PDB entry 7AVV | X-ray diffraction, 2.12 A resolution | chain A

== Chain A ==
Molecule: Son of sevenless homolog 1
From: Homo sapiens
UniProtKB: Q07889 (SOS1_HUMAN); numbering as in UniProt (aligned over 564-1049)
Amino-acid sequence (487 residues; numbered 563 to 1049; the number before each row is that of its first residue):
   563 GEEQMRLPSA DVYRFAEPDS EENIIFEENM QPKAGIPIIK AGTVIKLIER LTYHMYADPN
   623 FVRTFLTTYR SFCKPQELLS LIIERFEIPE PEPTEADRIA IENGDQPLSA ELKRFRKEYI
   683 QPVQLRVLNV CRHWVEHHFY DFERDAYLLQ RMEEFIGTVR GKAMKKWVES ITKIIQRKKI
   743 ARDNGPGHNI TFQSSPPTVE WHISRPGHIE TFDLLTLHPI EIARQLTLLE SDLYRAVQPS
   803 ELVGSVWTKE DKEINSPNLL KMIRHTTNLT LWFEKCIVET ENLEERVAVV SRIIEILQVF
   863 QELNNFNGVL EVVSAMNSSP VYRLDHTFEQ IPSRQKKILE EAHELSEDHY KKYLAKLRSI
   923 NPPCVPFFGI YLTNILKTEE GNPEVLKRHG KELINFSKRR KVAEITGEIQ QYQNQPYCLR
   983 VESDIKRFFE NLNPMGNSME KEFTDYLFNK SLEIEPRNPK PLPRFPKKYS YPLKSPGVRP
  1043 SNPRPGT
Not modelled in the structure: 563-564, 590-596, 659-668, 744-753, 809-814, 1043-1049
Construct notes: expression tag (563)
Small-molecule neighbours: S2W (N-[(1R)-1-[3-azanyl-5-(trifluoromethyl)phenyl]ethyl]-2-methyl-quinazolin-4-amine): V875, M878, N879, V883, Y884, F890, K898, L901, E902, H905, E906, E909

== Overview ==
Ligands of chain A: compound S2W.
Chain A is Son of sevenless homolog 1 (Homo sapiens); the structure, Crystal structure of SOS1 in complex with
compound 9, was determined by X-ray diffraction (same publication as 7AVI, 7AVL, 7AVS, 7AVT and 7AVU).
